5YOF - chains A and B; structure by X-ray diffraction, 1.51 A resolution.

# Chain A
Molecule: NS2B cofactor
From: Zika virus
Amino-acid sequence (53 residues; row label = number of the first residue in the row):
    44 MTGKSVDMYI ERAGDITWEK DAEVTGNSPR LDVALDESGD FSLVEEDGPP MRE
Disordered / not traced: 44-49, 89-96
Ligand contacts: 7HS ((S)-2-acetamido-6-amino-N-((S)-5-guanidino-1-oxopentan-2-yl)hexanamide): Ser81, Gly82, Asp83

# Chain B
Molecule: NS3 Protease
From: Zika virus
Notes: engineered mutation(s): C143S
Amino-acid sequence (178 residues; each row starts with the number of its first residue; numbering starts at 0):
     0 GSGALWDVPA PKEVKKGETT DGVYRVMTRR LLGSTQVGVG VMQEGVFHTM WHVTKGAALR
    60 SGEGRLDPYW GDVKQDLVSY CGPWKLDAAW DGLSEVQLLA VPPGERAKNI QTLPGIFKTK
   120 DGDIGAVALD YPAGTSGSPI LDKSGRVIGL YGNGVVIKNG SYVSAITQGK REEETPVE
Disordered / not traced: 0-15, 172-177
Covalent attachments: compound 7HS linked to Ser135
Ligand contacts: 7HS ((S)-2-acetamido-6-amino-N-((S)-5-guanidino-1-oxopentan-2-yl)hexanamide): His51, Asp75, Asp129, Tyr130, Pro131, Ala132, Tyr150, Gly151, Asn152, Gly153, Val154, Val155, Tyr161
Reported in the primary citation:
  - binding site for 7HS: Ser135
  - conformationally variable residues: Ala132 to Gly133
  - catalytic residues: His51, Asp75, Ser135 (citing earlier work)

# Chain A / chain B interface
Pairs across the interface (85):
  Asp50(A) with Thr27(B); Arg59(B), salt bridge
  Met51(A) with Met26(B); Val52(B); Leu58(B), hydrophobic; Arg59(B), hydrogen bond (backbone-backbone)
  Tyr52(A) with Arg24(B); Val25(B); Met26(B), hydrogen bond (backbone-backbone); Arg28(B), hydrogen bond; Ser33(B), hydrogen bond; Arg59(B)
  Ile53(A) with Tyr23(B), hydrophobic; Arg24(B); Met41(B), hydrophobic; Phe46(B), hydrophobic; Arg59(B), hydrogen bond (backbone-backbone); Ser60(B); Leu65(B), hydrophobic
  Glu54(A) with Tyr23(B); Arg24(B), hydrogen bond (backbone-backbone)
  Arg55(A) with Glu17(B); Asp20(B), hydrogen bond (side chain-backbone); Val22(B); Tyr23(B)
  Ala56(A) with Val22(B), hydrogen bond (backbone-backbone); Val100(B), hydrophobic
  Gly57(A) with Gly21(B); Val22(B), hydrogen bond (backbone-backbone)
  Asp58(A) with Leu98(B)
  Ile59(A) with Gly21(B); Val22(B); Val40(B), hydrophobic; Leu98(B), hydrophobic; Leu140(B), hydrophobic; Gly144(B)
  Thr60(A) with Asn108(B); Leu140(B)
  Trp61(A) with Glu94(B); Val95(B); Gln96(B); Gln110(B); Leu140(B); Asp141(B); Lys142(B)
  Glu62(A) with Gln96(B), hydrogen bond (backbone-side chain); Asn108(B)
  Ala65(A) with Gln96(B); Asn108(B)
  Glu66(A) with Ile109(B); Gln110(B), hydrogen bond (backbone-backbone)
  Val67(A) with Gln110(B)
  Thr68(A) with Ile109(B); Gln110(B), hydrogen bond (backbone-backbone); Thr111(B), hydrogen bond (backbone-side chain)
  Gly69(A) with Thr111(B); Ala127(B)
  Asn70(A) with Leu112(B); Ala127(B)
  Ser71(A) with Leu112(B), hydrogen bond (side chain-backbone); Pro113(B); Gly114(B)
  Pro72(A) with Gly114(B); Ile115(B), hydrogen bond (backbone-backbone); Ala127(B)
  Arg73(A) with Ile115(B)
  Leu74(A) with Ile115(B), hydrogen bond (backbone-backbone); Phe116(B); Lys117(B), hydrogen bond (backbone-backbone)
  Asp75(A) with Lys117(B)
  Val76(A) with Phe116(B), hydrophobic; Lys117(B), hydrogen bond (backbone-backbone); Thr118(B)
  Leu78(A) with Lys73(B)
  Asp79(A) with Lys73(B)
  Glu80(A) with Lys73(B)
  Ser81(A) with Val72(B)
  Gly82(A) with Val72(B); Lys73(B); Asn152(B), hydrogen bond (backbone-side chain)
  Phe84(A) with Asn152(B); Gly153(B); Val154(B), hydrophobic; Ala164(B), hydrophobic
  Leu86(A) with Val155(B)
Interface residues without a listed pair, chain A (33 interface residues in all): Ser85
Interface residues without a listed pair, chain B (58 interface residues in all): Thr19, Val36, Thr53, Ala57, Ala106, Ile123, Leu128, Pro138, Val146, Ile156, Val162

# Summary
Chain A and chain B form an interface of 33 and 58 residues respectively, with 19 hydrogen bonds and 1 salt
bridge. Polar contacts include Asp50(A)-Arg59(B), Tyr52(A)-Arg28(B) and Tyr52(A)-Ser33(B). Chain A binds
compound 7HS. Covalently linked compound 7HS: at Ser135(B). From the paper: catalytic residues His51(B),
Asp75(B) and Ser135(B); a binding site for 7HS at Ser135(B).
Here chain A is NS2B cofactor and chain B is NS3 Protease, both from Zika virus. Entry 5YOF (Crystal structure
of zika virus NS3 protease in complex with a dipeptide inhibitor) was determined by X-ray diffraction together
with 5YOD from the same study.
